PDB entry 6ZXS | X-ray diffraction, 3.00 A resolution | chains C and D of the 16 polymer chains in the assembly

Chain C:
Protein: Photosystem I iron-sulfur center
Organism: Pisum sativum
Notes: EC 1.97.1.12
UniProtKB: P10793 (PSAC_PEA); residues 2-81 here = UniProt positions 2-81
Sequence (80 residues; numbered 2 to 81; the number before each row is that of its first residue):
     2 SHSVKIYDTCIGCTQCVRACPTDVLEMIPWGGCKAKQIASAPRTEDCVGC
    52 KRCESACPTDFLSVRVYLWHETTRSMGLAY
UniProt features mapped onto this chain:
  - binding site ([4Fe-4S] cluster): C11, C14, C17, C21, C48, C51, C54, C58
Metal / ion sites: 4Fe-4S cluster Fe site 1: C11, C14, C17, C58; 4Fe-4S cluster Fe site 2: C21, C48, C51, C54
Small-molecule neighbours:
  - 4Fe-4S cluster (SF4), molecule 1: V5, C21, P22, T23, V25, L26, C48, V49, G50, C51, K52, R53, C54, V67
  - 4Fe-4S cluster (SF4), molecule 2: C11, I12, G13, C14, T15, Q16, C17, M28, A40, A57, C58, P59, T60, S64, V65

Chain D:
Protein: PsaD
Organism: Pisum sativum
Sequence (143 residues; row label = number of the first residue in the row):
    69 GFTPPELDPNTPSPIFGGSTGGLLRKAQVEEFYVITWESPKEQIFEMPTG
   119 GAAIMREGPNLLKLARKEQCLALGTRLRSKYKIKYQFYRVFPSGEVQYLH
   169 PKDGVYPEKVNPGRQGVGVNFRSIGKNVSPIEVKFTGKQPYDL

Chain C / chain D interface:
Pairs across the interface - 76 pairs, chain C then chain D:
  S4(C) - Y209(D)
  K6(C) - G186(D)
  K6(C) - N188(D)
  K6(C) - Y209(D)
  K6(C) - D210(D)
  I7(C) - G186(D)  hydrogen bond (backbone-backbone)
  I7(C) - V187(D)
  I7(C) - N188(D)  hydrogen bond (backbone-backbone)
  Y8(C) - N188(D)
  Y8(C) - R190(D)
  Y8(C) - I192(D)  hydrophobic
  Y8(C) - N195(D)  hydrogen bond
  Y8(C) - Y209(D)
  D9(C) - N188(D)  hydrogen bond (backbone-backbone)
  D9(C) - F189(D)
  D9(C) - R190(D)  hydrogen bond (side chain-backbone)
  D9(C) - S191(D)  hydrogen bond (side chain-backbone)
  T10(C) - S191(D)
  T15(C) - E176(D)
  V18(C) - P175(D)
  V18(C) - E176(D)
  R19(C) - E176(D)
  C21(C) - L139(D)
  P22(C) - E136(D)
  P22(C) - L139(D)
  T23(C) - K135(D)  hydrogen bond (backbone-side chain)
  T23(C) - E136(D)
  T23(C) - L139(D)
  D24(C) - K135(D)  hydrogen bond (backbone-side chain)
  D24(C) - L139(D)
  D24(C) - H168(D)
  D24(C) - P175(D)
  L26(C) - P175(D)
  E27(C) - D171(D)
  E27(C) - R182(D)
  M28(C) - P175(D)  hydrogen bond (backbone-backbone)
  M28(C) - V178(D)
  M28(C) - N179(D)
  M28(C) - R182(D)  hydrogen bond (backbone-side chain)
  I29(C) - V178(D)
  I29(C) - R182(D)
  I29(C) - Q183(D)
  I29(C) - G184(D)
  P30(C) - V178(D)
  P30(C) - N179(D)
  Q38(C) - V178(D)
  I39(C) - V187(D)  hydrophobic
  A40(C) - V187(D)
  S41(C) - Q183(D)
  S41(C) - V185(D)
  S41(C) - V187(D)
  A42(C) - V185(D)  hydrogen bond (backbone-backbone)
  P43(C) - V185(D)  hydrophobic
  D47(C) - K135(D)  salt bridge
  D47(C) - R157(D)  salt bridge
  F62(C) - I192(D)  hydrophobic
  L63(C) - I192(D)
  R66(C) - I192(D)
  Y68(C) - N195(D)
  Y68(C) - Y209(D)  hydrophobic
  W70(C) - Q207(D)
  W70(C) - Y209(D)
  T74(C) - K94(D)
  T74(C) - E98(D)  hydrogen bond
  R75(C) - E99(D)  salt bridge
  R75(C) - Y101(D)  hydrogen bond
  R75(C) - R157(D)
  G78(C) - R134(D)
  L79(C) - K94(D)
  L79(C) - R134(D)
  A80(C) - L92(D)
  A80(C) - K94(D)
  A80(C) - A133(D)
  A80(C) - R134(D)
  Y81(C) - L92(D)  hydrophobic
  Y81(C) - K94(D)
Also at the interface, not in a pair above, chain C (40 interface residues in all): V5, W31, R44, V49
Also at the interface, not in a pair above, chain D (37 interface residues in all): F159, L167, K170, K177, P180

Summary:
Chain C and chain D form an interface of 40 and 37 residues respectively, with 13 hydrogen bonds and 3 salt
bridges. Polar contacts include D47(C)-K135(D), D47(C)-R157(D) and R75(C)-E99(D). Ligands of chain C: 4Fe-4S
cluster.
Here chain C is Photosystem I iron-sulfur center and chain D is PsaD, both from Pisum sativum. Entry 6ZXS
(Cold grown Pea Photosystem I) was determined by X-ray diffraction.
